Entry 4XLS (X-ray diffraction, 4.01 A resolution (low resolution: residue-level contacts below are approximate; hydrogen-bond / salt-bridge calls are withheld)); this record covers chains C and M of the 9 polymer chains in the assembly.

[Chain C]
Name: DNA-directed RNA polymerase subunit beta
Source organism: Thermus aquaticus
Notes: EC 2.7.7.6
UniProtKB: Q9KWU7 (RPOB_THEAQ); numbering as in UniProt (aligned over 1-1119)
Amino-acid sequence (1119 residues; row label = number of the first residue in the row):
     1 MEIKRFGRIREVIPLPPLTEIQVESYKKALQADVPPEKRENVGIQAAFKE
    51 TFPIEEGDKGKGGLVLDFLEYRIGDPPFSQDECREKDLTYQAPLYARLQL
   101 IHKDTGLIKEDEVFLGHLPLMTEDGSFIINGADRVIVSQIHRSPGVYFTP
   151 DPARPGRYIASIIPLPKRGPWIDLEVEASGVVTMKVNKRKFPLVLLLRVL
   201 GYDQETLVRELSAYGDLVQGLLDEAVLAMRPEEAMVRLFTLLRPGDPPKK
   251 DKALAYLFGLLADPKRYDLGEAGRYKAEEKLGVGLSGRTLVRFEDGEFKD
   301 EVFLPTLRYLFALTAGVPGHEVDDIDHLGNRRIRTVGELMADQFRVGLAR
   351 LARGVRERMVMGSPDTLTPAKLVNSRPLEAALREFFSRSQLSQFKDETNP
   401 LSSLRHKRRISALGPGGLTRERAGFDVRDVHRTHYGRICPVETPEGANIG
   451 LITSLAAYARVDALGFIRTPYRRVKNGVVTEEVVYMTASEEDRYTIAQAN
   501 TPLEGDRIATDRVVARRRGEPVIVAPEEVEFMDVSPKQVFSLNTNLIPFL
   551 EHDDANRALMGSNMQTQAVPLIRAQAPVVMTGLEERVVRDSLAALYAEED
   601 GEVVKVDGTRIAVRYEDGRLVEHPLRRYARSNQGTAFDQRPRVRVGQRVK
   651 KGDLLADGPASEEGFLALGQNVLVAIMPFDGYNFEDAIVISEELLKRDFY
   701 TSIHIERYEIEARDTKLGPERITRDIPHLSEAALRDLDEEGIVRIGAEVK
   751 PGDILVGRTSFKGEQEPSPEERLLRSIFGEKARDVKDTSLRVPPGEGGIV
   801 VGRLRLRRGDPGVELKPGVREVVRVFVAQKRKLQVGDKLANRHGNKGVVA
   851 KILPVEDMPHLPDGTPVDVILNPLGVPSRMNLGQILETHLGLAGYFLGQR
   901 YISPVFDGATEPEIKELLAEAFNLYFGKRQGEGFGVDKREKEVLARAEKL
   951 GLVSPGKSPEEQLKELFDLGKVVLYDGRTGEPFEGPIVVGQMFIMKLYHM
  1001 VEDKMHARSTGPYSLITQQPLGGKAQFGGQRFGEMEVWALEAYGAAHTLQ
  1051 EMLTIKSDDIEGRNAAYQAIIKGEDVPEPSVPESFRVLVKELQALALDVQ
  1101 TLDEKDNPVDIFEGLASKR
Not modelled in the structure: 1, 57-61, 1119

[Chain M]
Name: CarD-like transcriptional regulator
Source organism: Thermus thermophilus JL-18
UniProtKB: H9ZP94 (H9ZP94_THETH); residues 1-164 here = UniProt positions 1-164
Amino-acid sequence (164 residues; row label = number of the first residue in the row):
     1 MKEFRPGDKVVLPPYGVGVVAGIAQRSVSGVSRAYYQVDFPGSRSKAYVP
    51 VEAPHSVGLRKALAPEEVPVILDLLKNGRMPLPKQWAARHRKTSEILADG
   101 NPYRIAQMAGQLRAWEVERGLPDLDRQALRRAIHLLAEEVAQSLEITVQE
   151 AKRLFEEAWGEELN
Not modelled in the structure: 1-2
From the paper describing this entry:
  - binding site for the 30-nt DNA strand: W86
  - binding site for the 24-nt DNA strand: L124

[How chain C and chain M interact]
Pairs across the interface - 22 pairs, chain C then chain M:
  R97(C) with R44(M); S45(M); K46(M)
  G106(C) with Y35(M); P50(M)
  L107(C) with Y48(M); P50(M); V57(M)
  I108(C) with V28(M); Y35(M); Y48(M)
  K109(C) with Y15(M); F40(M); K46(M); A47(M)
  E110(C) with K46(M)
  D111(C) with Y15(M); S45(M); K46(M)
  T366(C) with P14(M); A98(M)
  T368(C) with Y15(M)
Other interface residues (no listed pair), chain C (10 interface residues in all): T105
Other interface residues (no listed pair), chain M (18 interface residues in all): L12, P13, R26, S43, V49

[Overview]
The interface between chain C and chain M involves 10 residues on one side and 18 on the other. The paper
reports a binding site for the 30-nt DNA strand at W86(M); a binding site for the 24-nt DNA strand at L124(M).
Chain C is DNA-directed RNA polymerase subunit beta (Thermus aquaticus) and chain M is CarD-like
transcriptional regulator (Thermus thermophilus JL-18); the structure, Crystal structure of T. aquaticus
transcription initiation complex with CarD containing upstream fork promoter, was determined by X-ray
diffraction, deposited together with 4XLR and 4XAX.
